PDB entry 1BOA | X-ray diffraction, 1.80 A resolution | chain A

== Chain A ==
Name: Methionine aminopeptidase
Source organism: Homo sapiens
Notes: EC 3.4.11.18
Reference sequence: P50579 (AMPM2_HUMAN); residue numbers follow UniProt; this construct covers 1-478
Sequence (478 residues; row label = number of the first residue in the row):
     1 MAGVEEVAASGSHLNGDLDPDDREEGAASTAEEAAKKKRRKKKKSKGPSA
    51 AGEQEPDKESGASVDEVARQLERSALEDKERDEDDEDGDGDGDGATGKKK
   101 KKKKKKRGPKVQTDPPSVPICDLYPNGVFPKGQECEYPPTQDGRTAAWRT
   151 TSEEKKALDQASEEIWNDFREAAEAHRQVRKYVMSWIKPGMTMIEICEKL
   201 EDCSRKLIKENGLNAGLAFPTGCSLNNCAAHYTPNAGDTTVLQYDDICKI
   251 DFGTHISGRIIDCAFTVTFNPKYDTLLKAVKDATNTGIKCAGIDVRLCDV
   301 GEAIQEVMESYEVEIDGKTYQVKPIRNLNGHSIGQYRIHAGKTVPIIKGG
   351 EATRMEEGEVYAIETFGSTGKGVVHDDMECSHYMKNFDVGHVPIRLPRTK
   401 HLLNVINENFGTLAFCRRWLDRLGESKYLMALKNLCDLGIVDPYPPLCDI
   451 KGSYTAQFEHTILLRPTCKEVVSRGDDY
Unresolved in the structure: 1-109, 139-153
Cystine bridges: Cys228-Cys448
Covalent attachments: fumagillin (FUG) linked to His231
Construct notes: conflict Ile347 (Val in P50579)
Bound ions: Co2+ site 1: Asp251, Asp262, Glu459; Co2+ site 2: Asp262, His331, Glu364, Glu459
Small-molecule neighbours: fumagillin (FUG): Phe219, Ala230, Asp262, Asn327, Leu328, Asn329, Gly330, His331, Ile338, His339, Glu364, Phe366, Val374, His375, Asp376, His382, Met384, Ala414, Tyr444, Leu447
Curated features (UniProtKB/Swiss-Prot):
  - binding site (substrate): His231, His339
  - binding site (a divalent metal cation): Asp251, Asp262, His331, Glu364, Glu459
  - modified residue: Ala2 (N-acetylalanine), Ser45 (Phosphoserine), Ser60 (Phosphoserine), Ser63 (Phosphoserine), Ser74 (Phosphoserine)
  - glycosylation (O-linked (GlcNAc) serine): Ser60, Ser63

== Overview ==
Covalently linked fumagillin: at His231. Asp251, Asp262 and Glu459 form the Co2+ site 1. The Co2+ site 2 is
built by Asp262, His331, Glu364 and Glu459. Curated annotation (UniProt) lists substrate-binding residues
His231 and His339 and 5 divalent metal cation-binding residues.
Chain A is Methionine aminopeptidase (Homo sapiens); the structure, Human methionine aminopeptidase 2
complexed with angiogenesis inhibitor fumagillin, was determined by X-ray diffraction, deposited together with
1B59, 1B6A and 1BN5.
